PDB entry 4U7C | X-ray diffraction, 2.80 A resolution | chains A and C of the 3 polymer chains in the assembly

Chain A:
Name: DNA polymerase kappa
Organism: Homo sapiens
Notes: EC 2.7.7.7
Reference sequence: Q9UBT6 (POLK_HUMAN); residues 27-518 here = UniProt positions 27-518
Chain sequence (492 residues; each row starts with the number of its first residue):
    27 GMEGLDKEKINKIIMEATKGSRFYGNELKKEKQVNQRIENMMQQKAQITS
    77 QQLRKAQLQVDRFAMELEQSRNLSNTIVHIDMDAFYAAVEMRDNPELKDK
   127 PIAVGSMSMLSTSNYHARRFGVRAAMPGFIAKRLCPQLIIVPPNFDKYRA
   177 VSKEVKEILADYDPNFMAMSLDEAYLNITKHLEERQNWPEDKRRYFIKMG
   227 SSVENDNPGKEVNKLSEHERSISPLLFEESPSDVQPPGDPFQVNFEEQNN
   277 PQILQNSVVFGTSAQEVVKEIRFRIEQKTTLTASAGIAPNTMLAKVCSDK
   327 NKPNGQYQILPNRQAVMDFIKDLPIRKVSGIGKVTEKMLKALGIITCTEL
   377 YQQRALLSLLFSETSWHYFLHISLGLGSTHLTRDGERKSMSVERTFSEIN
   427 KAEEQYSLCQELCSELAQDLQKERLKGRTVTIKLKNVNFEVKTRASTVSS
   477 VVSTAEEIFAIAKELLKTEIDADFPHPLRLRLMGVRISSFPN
Disordered / not traced: 27-31, 225-280
Swiss-Prot annotation at these positions:
  - binding site (Mg(2+)): Asp107, Asp198, Glu199
Metal / ion sites: Mg2+: Asp107, Met108, Asp198 (together with 0KX)
Ligand contacts: 0KX (2'-deoxy-5'-O-[(R)-hydroxy{[(R)-hydroxy(phosphonooxy)phosphoryl]amino}phosphoryl]cytidine): Asp107, Met108, Asp109, Ala110, Phe111, Tyr112, Ser137, Thr138, Tyr141, Arg144, Ala150, Ala151, Asp198, Glu199, Lys328
From the paper describing this entry:
  - binding site for the 13-nt DNA strand: Phe49, Tyr112, Ser137, Pro169, Phe171
  - conformationally variable residues (side-chain flip): Ser137, Phe171
  - mutagenesis - F171A (18-fold): decreased catalytic activity on BP-dG (citing earlier work)
  - mutagenesis - Y112A, P169M: decreased catalytic activity on BP-dG template
  - mutagenesis - Y112F: unchanged catalytic activity on BP-dG template
  - mutagenesis - F49A: abolished catalytic activity on BP-dG DNA
  - mutagenesis - F49A: decreased catalytic activity on normal templates

Chain C:
Molecule: 9-nt DNA strand
Sequence (9 nucleotides; each row starts with the number of its first residue):
     5 GCGGATCAG

Chain A / chain C interface:
Residue-residue contacts (27; chain A residue first):
  Gln59(A) with DA9(C), hydrogen bond to the phosphate
  Arg63(A) with DA9(C), hydrogen bond to the phosphate; DT10(C), salt bridge to the phosphate
  Ser196(A) with DG13(C), hydrogen bond to the phosphate
  Asp198(A) with DG13(C), phosphate contact
  Glu199(A) with DG13(C), phosphate contact
  Lys321(A) with DG13(C), salt bridge to the phosphate
  Gly356(A) with DC11(C), sugar contact; DA12(C), phosphate contact
  Ile357(A) with DA12(C), phosphate contact
  Gly358(A) with DC11(C), hydrogen bond to the phosphate
  Lys359(A) with DC11(C), phosphate contact
  Val360(A) with DT10(C), phosphate contact; DC11(C), hydrogen bond to the phosphate
  Thr361(A) with DT10(C), phosphate contact; DC11(C), hydrogen bond to the phosphate
  Arg454(A) with DG5(C), salt bridge to the phosphate
  Lys468(A) with DG8(C), phosphate contact
  Thr469(A) with DG7(C), sugar contact; DG8(C), hydrogen bond to the phosphate
  Arg470(A) with DG7(C), phosphate contact; DG8(C), salt bridge to the phosphate
  Ala471(A) with DC6(C), phosphate contact; DG7(C), hydrogen bond to the phosphate
  Ser472(A) with DC6(C), phosphate contact
  Thr473(A) with DG5(C), hydrogen bond to the phosphate; DC6(C), hydrogen bond to the phosphate
Interface residues without a listed pair, chain A (23 interface residues in all): Val354, Ser355, Glu362, Thr455

Summary:
23 residues of chain A face 9 of chain C across their interface; the contacts include 10 hydrogen bonds and 4
salt bridges. Polar pairs include Gln59(A)-DA9(C), Arg63(A)-DA9(C) and Ser196(A)-DG13(C). The paper reports a
binding site for the 13-nt DNA strand at Phe49(A), Tyr112(A) and Ser137(A) among others; Y112A and P169M of
chain A reduce catalytic activity on BP-dG template; 5 substitutions were tested in all.
Here chain A is DNA polymerase kappa (Homo sapiens) and chain C is a 9-nt DNA strand. Entry 4U7C (Structure of
DNA polymerase kappa in complex with benzopyrene adducted DNA) was determined by X-ray diffraction, deposited
together with 4U6P.
